PDB entry 5AFR | X-ray diffraction, 5.00 A resolution (low resolution: residue-level contacts below are approximate; hydrogen-bond / salt-bridge calls are withheld) | chains A and B

Chain A (and B):
Name: Dynein heavy chain, cytoplasmic
Organism: Saccharomyces cerevisiae
Notes: fragment: n-terminal fragment of tail domain, residues 1-557; chain B of this document is another copy of the same molecule, construct and numbering; everything in this record applies to it too
Reference sequence: P36022 (DYHC_YEAST); numbering as in UniProt (aligned over 1-557)
Amino-acid sequence (557 residues; numbered 1 to 557; the number before each row is that of its first residue):
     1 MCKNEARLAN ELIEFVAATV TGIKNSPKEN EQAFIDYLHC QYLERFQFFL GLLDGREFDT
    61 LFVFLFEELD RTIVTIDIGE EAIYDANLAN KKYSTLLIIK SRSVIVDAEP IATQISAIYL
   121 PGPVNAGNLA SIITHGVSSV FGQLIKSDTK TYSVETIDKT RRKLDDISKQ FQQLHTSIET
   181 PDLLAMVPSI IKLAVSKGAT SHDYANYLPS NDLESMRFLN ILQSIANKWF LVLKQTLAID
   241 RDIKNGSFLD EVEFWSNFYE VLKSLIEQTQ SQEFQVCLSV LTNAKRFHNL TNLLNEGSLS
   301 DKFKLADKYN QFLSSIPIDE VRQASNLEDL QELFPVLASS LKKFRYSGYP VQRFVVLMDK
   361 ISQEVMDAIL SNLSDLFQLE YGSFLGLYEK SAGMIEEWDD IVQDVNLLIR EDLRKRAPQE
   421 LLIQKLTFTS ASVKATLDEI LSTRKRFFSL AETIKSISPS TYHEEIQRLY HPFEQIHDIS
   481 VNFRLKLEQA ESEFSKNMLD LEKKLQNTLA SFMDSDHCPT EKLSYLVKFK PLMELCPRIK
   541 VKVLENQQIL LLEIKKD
Not modelled in the structure: 1-7, 52-60, 67-72, 79-81, 91-93, 101-113, 120-124, 149-156, 238-247, 320-327, 375-380, 411-557 (chain B: 1-6, 52-60, 67-72, 79-81, 91-93, 100-113, 120-124, 148-156, 237-247, 320-327, 375-380, 411-557)
Modified residues: Mse1, Mse498, Mse513, Mse533 (selenomethionine); Mse186, Mse216, Mse358, Mse366, Mse394 (selenomethionine; parent Met)

Chain A / chain B interface:
Pairs across the interface (18; chain A residue first):
  Ala33(A) with Cys40(B)
  Tyr37(A) with Ala33(B); Tyr37(B)
  Gln114(A) with Tyr119(B)
  Ile115(A) with Tyr119(B)
  Ser116(A) with Ala117(B)
  Ala117(A) with Ile115(B); Ser116(B); Ala117(B)
  Tyr119(A) with Ile115(B)
  Ile157(A) with Thr180(B); Pro181(B); Asp182(B)
  Lys163(A) with Ser177(B)
  Asp166(A) with Gln173(B)
  Gln170(A) with Gln170(B)
  Pro181(A) with Ile157(B)
  Asp182(A) with Ile157(B)
Interface residues without a listed pair, chain A (18 interface residues in all): Cys40, Asp148, Lys159, Gln173, Ser177
Interface residues without a listed pair, chain B (17 interface residues in all): Ile118, Lys163, Asp166

Summary:
18 residues of chain A and 17 residues of chain B are in contact.
Both chains are Dynein heavy chain, cytoplasmic (Saccharomyces cerevisiae). Entry 5AFR (N-terminal fragment of
dynein heavy chain) was determined by X-ray diffraction.
